4EDA - chains A and B; structure by X-ray diffraction, 2.70 A resolution.

Chain A:
Name: Hemagglutinin
Source organism: Influenza A virus
Notes: fragment: ha1 subunit
Reference sequence: C5MQE6 (C5MQE6_9INFA); residues 1-327 here correspond to UniProt positions 18-344 (UniProt number = residue number + 17)
Sequence (336 residues; each row starts with the number of its first residue; numbers below 1 keep their minus sign (Ala-8 is residue -8)):
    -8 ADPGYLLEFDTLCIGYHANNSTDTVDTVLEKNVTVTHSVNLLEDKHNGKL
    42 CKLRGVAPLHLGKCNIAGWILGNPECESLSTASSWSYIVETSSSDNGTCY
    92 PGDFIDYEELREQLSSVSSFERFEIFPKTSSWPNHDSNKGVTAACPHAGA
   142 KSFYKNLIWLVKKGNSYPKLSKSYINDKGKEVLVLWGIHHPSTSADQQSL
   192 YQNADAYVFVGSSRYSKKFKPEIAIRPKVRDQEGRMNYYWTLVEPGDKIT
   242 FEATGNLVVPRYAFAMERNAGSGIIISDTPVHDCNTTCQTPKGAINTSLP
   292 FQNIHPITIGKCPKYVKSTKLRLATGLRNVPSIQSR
Unresolved in the structure: -8 to 0, 322-327
Disulfides: Cys42-Cys275, Cys55-Cys67, Cys90-Cys136, Cys279-Cys303
Glycans and other covalent adducts: N-acetylglucosamine (NAG) linked to Asn87, Asn276, Asn287
Sequence notes: expression tag (-8 to 0)

Chain B:
Name: Hemagglutinin
Source organism: Influenza A virus
Notes: fragment: ha2 subunit
Reference sequence: C5MQE6 (C5MQE6_9INFA); residues 1-176 here correspond to UniProt positions 345-520 (UniProt number = residue number + 344)
Sequence (182 residues; row label = number of the first residue in the row):
     1 GLFGAIAGFIEGGWTGMVDGWYGYHHQNEQGSGYAADLKSTQNAIDEITN
    51 KVNSVIEKMNTQFTAVGKEFNHLEKRIENLNKKVDDGFLDIWTYNAELLV
   101 LLENERTLDYHDSNVKNLYEKVRSQLKNNAKEIGNGCFEFYHKCDNTCME
   151 SVKNGTYDYPKYSEEAKLNREEIDGVRSLVPR
Unresolved in the structure: 1-9, 66-82, 175-182
Disulfides: Cys144-Cys148
Sequence notes: expression tag (177-182)

Chain A / chain B interface:
Contacting residue pairs - 73 pairs, chain A then chain B:
  Asp1(A) - Gln27(B)
  Asp1(A) - Asn28(B)
  Asp1(A) - Glu29(B)  hydrogen bond (side chain-backbone)
  Asp1(A) - Phe140(B)  hydrogen bond (backbone-backbone)
  Asp1(A) - Lys143(B)  salt bridge
  Asp1(A) - Cys144(B)  hydrogen bond (side chain-backbone)
  Thr2(A) - His26(B)
  Thr2(A) - Gln27(B)  hydrogen bond (backbone-backbone)
  Thr2(A) - Phe138(B)
  Thr2(A) - Glu139(B)
  Thr2(A) - Phe140(B)
  Thr2(A) - Met149(B)
  Leu3(A) - Tyr24(B)  hydrophobic
  Leu3(A) - His26(B)
  Leu3(A) - Gly136(B)
  Leu3(A) - Cys137(B)
  Leu3(A) - Phe138(B)  hydrogen bond (backbone-backbone)
  Leu3(A) - Phe140(B)  hydrophobic
  Cys4(A) - Trp14(B)
  Cys4(A) - Tyr24(B)
  Cys4(A) - His25(B)  hydrogen bond (backbone-backbone)
  Cys4(A) - Gly136(B)
  Cys4(A) - Cys137(B)  disulfide
  Ile5(A) - Ile10(B)
  Ile5(A) - Trp14(B)
  Ile5(A) - Gly23(B)
  Ile5(A) - Leu118(B)  hydrophobic
  Ile5(A) - Tyr119(B)  hydrophobic
  Ile5(A) - Asn135(B)
  Ile5(A) - Gly136(B)  hydrogen bond (backbone-backbone)
  Gly6(A) - Ile10(B)
  Gly6(A) - Trp14(B)
  Gly6(A) - Met17(B)
  Gly6(A) - Tyr22(B)
  Gly6(A) - Gly23(B)  hydrogen bond (backbone-backbone)
  Tyr7(A) - Ile10(B)  hydrophobic
  Tyr7(A) - Gly12(B)  hydrogen bond (side chain-backbone)
  Tyr7(A) - Gly13(B)  hydrogen bond (side chain-backbone)
  Tyr7(A) - Trp14(B)  hydrogen bond (backbone-backbone)
  Tyr7(A) - Trp21(B)
  His8(A) - Trp14(B)
  His8(A) - Gly20(B)
  His8(A) - Trp21(B)  hydrogen bond (backbone-backbone)
  Ala9(A) - Trp14(B)
  Val16(A) - Asn104(B)
  Asp17(A) - Leu101(B)
  Asp17(A) - Asn104(B)  hydrogen bond (backbone-side chain)
  Thr18(A) - Leu101(B)
  Thr18(A) - Glu105(B)
  Val19(A) - Leu101(B)
  Val19(A) - Glu105(B)
  Leu20(A) - Glu105(B)
  His28(A) - Trp21(B)  hydrogen bond
  Lys305(A) - Met59(B)
  Lys308(A) - Asp90(B)  hydrogen bond (side chain-backbone)
  Lys308(A) - Thr93(B)  hydrogen bond
  Ser309(A) - Glu97(B)
  Leu312(A) - Val100(B)  hydrophobic
  Arg313(A) - Val100(B)
  Arg313(A) - Asn104(B)  hydrogen bond (backbone-side chain)
  Leu314(A) - Val52(B)  hydrophobic
  Leu314(A) - Val100(B)  hydrophobic
  Leu314(A) - Asn104(B)
  Ala315(A) - Asn104(B)  hydrogen bond (backbone-side chain)
  Thr316(A) - Trp21(B)
  Thr316(A) - His111(B)
  Gly317(A) - Trp21(B)
  Gly317(A) - Leu108(B)
  Gly317(A) - His111(B)
  Leu318(A) - Trp21(B)
  Leu318(A) - Leu108(B)  hydrophobic
  Leu318(A) - His111(B)
  Arg319(A) - Leu108(B)
Other interface residues (no listed pair), chain A (30 interface residues in all): Val24, Thr27, Tyr306, Val321
Other interface residues (no listed pair), chain B (43 interface residues in all): Thr15, Ile48, Leu89, Thr107, Val115, His142
Inter-chain disulfides: Cys4(A)-Cys137(B)

In short:
30 residues of chain A and 43 residues of chain B are in contact; the contacts include 1 disulfide bond, 18
hydrogen bonds and 1 salt bridge. Polar pairs include Asp1(A)-Lys143(B), Asp1(A)-Glu29(B) and
Asp1(A)-Cys144(B). Covalently linked N-acetylglucosamine: at Asn87(A), Asn276(A) and Asn287(A).
Here chain A is Hemagglutinin and chain B is Hemagglutinin, both from Influenza A virus. Entry 4EDA
(Structures of monomeric hemagglutinin and its complex with an Fab fragment of a neutralizing antibody that
...) was determined by X-ray diffraction together with 4EDB from the same study.
